6GIQ - chains a and b of the 32 polymer chains in the assembly; structure by electron microscopy, 3.23 A resolution.

Chain a:
Protein: Cytochrome c oxidase subunit 1
From: Saccharomyces cerevisiae (strain ATCC 204508 / S288c)
Notes: EC 7.1.1.9
Reference sequence: P00401 (COX1_YEAST); residue numbers follow UniProt; this construct covers 1-534
Amino-acid sequence (534 residues; numbered 1 to 534; the number before each row is that of its first residue):
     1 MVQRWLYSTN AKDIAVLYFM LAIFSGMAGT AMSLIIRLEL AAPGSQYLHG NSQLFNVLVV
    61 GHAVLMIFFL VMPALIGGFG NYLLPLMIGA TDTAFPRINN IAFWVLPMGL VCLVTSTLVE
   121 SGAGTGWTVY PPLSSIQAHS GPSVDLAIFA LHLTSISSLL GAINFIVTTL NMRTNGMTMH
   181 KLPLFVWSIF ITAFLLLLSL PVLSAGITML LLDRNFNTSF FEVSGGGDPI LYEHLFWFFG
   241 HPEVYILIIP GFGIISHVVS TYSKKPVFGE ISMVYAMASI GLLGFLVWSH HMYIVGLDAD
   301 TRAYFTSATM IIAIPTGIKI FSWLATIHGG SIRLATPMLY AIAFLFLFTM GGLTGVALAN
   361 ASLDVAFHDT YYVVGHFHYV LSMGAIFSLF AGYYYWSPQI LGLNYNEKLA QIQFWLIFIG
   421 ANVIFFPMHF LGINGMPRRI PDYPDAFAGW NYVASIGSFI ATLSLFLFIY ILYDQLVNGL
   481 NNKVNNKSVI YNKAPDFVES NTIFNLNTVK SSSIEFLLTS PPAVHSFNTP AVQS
Unresolved in the structure: 1-12
Metal / ion sites: heme a Fe: His-62, His-378; Cu ion: His-241, His-291
Ligand contacts:
  - heme a (HEA), molecule 1: Phe-19, Ile-23, Gly-26, Met-27, Thr-30, Ser-33, Ile-36, Arg-37, Val-59, His-62, Ala-63, Met-66, Ile-67, Leu-70, Val-71, Trp-127, Tyr-371, Val-374, Phe-377, His-378, Leu-381, Ser-382, Ile-386, Leu-389, Phe-390, Ile-417, Ile-424, Phe-425, Arg-438, Arg-439, Ser-458, Ala-461, Leu-465, Phe-468
  - heme a (HEA), molecule 2: Trp-127, Trp-237, Val-244, Tyr-245, Leu-247, Ile-248, His-290, His-291, Thr-309, Ile-312, Ala-313, Thr-316, Gly-317, Ile-320, Phe-321, Phe-348, Thr-349, Gly-352, Leu-353, Gly-355, Val-356, Leu-358, Ala-359, Asp-364, Phe-367, His-368, Asp-369, Val-373, His-376, Phe-377, Val-380, Leu-381, Arg-438
Curated features (UniProtKB/Swiss-Prot):
  - binding site (Ca(2+)): Glu-39, Ala-42, Gly-44, Pro-441
  - binding site (Fe(II)-heme a): His-62, His-378
  - binding site (Cu cation): His-241, His-290, His-291
  - binding site (O2): Tyr-245
  - binding site (Mg(2+)): His-368, Asp-369
  - binding site (heme a3): His-376
  - cross-link: His-241 to Tyr-245 (1'-histidyl-3'-tyrosine (His-Tyr))

Chain b:
Protein: Cytochrome c oxidase subunit 2
From: Saccharomyces cerevisiae
Reference sequence: A0A0H3WI21 (A0A0H3WI21_YEASX); numbering as in UniProt (aligned over 1-251)
Amino-acid sequence (251 residues; numbered 1 to 251; the number before each row is that of its first residue):
     1 MLDLLRLQLT TFIMNDVPTP YACYFQDSAT PNQEGILELH DNIMFYLLVI LGLVSWMLYT
    61 IVMTYSKNPI AYKYIKHGQT IEVIWTIFPA VILLIIAFPS FILLYLCDEV ISPAMTIKAI
   121 GYQWYWKYEY SDFINDSGET VEFESYVIPD ELLEEGQLRL LDTDTSMVVP VDTHIRFVVT
   181 AADVIHDFAI PSLGIKVDAT PGRLNQVSAL IQREGVFYGA CSELCGTGHA NMPIKIEAVS
   241 LPKFLEWLNE Q
Unresolved in the structure: 1-15, 251
Ligand contacts: dinuclear copper ion (CUA): His-186, Cys-221, Glu-223, Cys-225, Gly-228, His-229, Met-232

Chain a / chain b interface:
Contacting residue pairs (122; chain a residue first):
  Pro-43(a) with Arg-159(b)
  Asn-51(a) with Thr-227(b)
  Ser-52(a) with Gly-226(b); Thr-227(b)
  Asn-56(a) with Leu-224(b); Gly-226(b), hydrogen bond (side chain-backbone)
  Tyr-130(a) with Glu-223(b)
  Pro-132(a) with Ile-185(b), hydrophobic
  Leu-133(a) with Asp-183(b); Val-184(b)
  Ile-230(a) with Thr-200(b); Arg-203(b)
  Ser-263(a) with Ala-71(b)
  Lys-264(a) with Ala-71(b); Tyr-72(b); Tyr-74(b), hydrogen bond
  Pro-266(a) with Tyr-72(b); Lys-73(b); Tyr-74(b); Ile-75(b), hydrophobic
  Val-267(a) with Lys-76(b)
  Phe-268(a) with Lys-76(b); His-77(b); Glu-82(b); Trp-85(b), hydrophobic
  Gly-269(a) with Lys-76(b)
  Glu-270(a) with Lys-76(b), salt bridge
  Ser-272(a) with Glu-82(b), hydrogen bond
  Tyr-293(a) with Leu-104(b)
  Ile-294(a) with Lys-196(b)
  Val-295(a) with Asp-198(b); Arg-203(b); Asn-205(b), hydrogen bond (backbone-side chain)
  Ala-299(a) with Leu-104(b); Asp-108(b)
  Arg-302(a) with Leu-104(b)
  Ala-303(a) with Leu-104(b), hydrophobic
  Thr-306(a) with Ser-100(b)
  Met-310(a) with Leu-93(b)
  Ile-314(a) with Leu-93(b), hydrophobic
  Ile-318(a) with Thr-86(b)
  Ser-322(a) with Glu-82(b)
  Leu-324(a) with Met-57(b), hydrophobic; Leu-58(b), hydrophobic; Ile-61(b)
  Ile-327(a) with Ile-61(b)
  His-328(a) with Ile-61(b); Tyr-65(b); Tyr-74(b)
  Gly-329(a) with Tyr-65(b); Tyr-72(b), hydrogen bond (backbone-backbone)
  Gly-330(a) with Lys-67(b); Ala-71(b)
  Ser-331(a) with Lys-67(b); Asn-68(b), hydrogen bond (side chain-backbone); Pro-69(b), hydrogen bond (side chain-backbone); Ile-70(b), hydrogen bond (side chain-backbone); Ala-71(b)
  Ile-332(a) with Tyr-65(b); Ser-66(b); Lys-67(b)
  Ile-342(a) with Leu-58(b), hydrophobic; Val-62(b), hydrophobic
  Leu-345(a) with Leu-58(b), hydrophobic
  Phe-346(a) with Leu-58(b), hydrophobic
  Thr-349(a) with Val-54(b)
  Met-350(a) with Leu-51(b), hydrophobic
  Leu-353(a) with Leu-47(b); Ile-50(b), hydrophobic; Leu-51(b), hydrophobic
  Val-356(a) with Ile-96(b), hydrophobic
  Ala-357(a) with Ile-43(b), hydrophobic; Met-44(b), hydrophobic; Leu-47(b), hydrophobic
  Asn-360(a) with Ile-43(b)
  Ala-361(a) with Ser-100(b), hydrogen bond (backbone-side chain)
  Ser-362(a) with Ile-36(b); Leu-39(b); Leu-103(b)
  Leu-363(a) with Leu-39(b), hydrophobic; His-40(b); Ile-43(b), hydrophobic
  Asp-364(a) with Lys-196(b)
  Val-365(a) with Ile-36(b), hydrophobic; Lys-196(b)
  Phe-367(a) with His-40(b)
  His-368(a) with Lys-196(b), hydrogen bond (backbone-side chain); Glu-223(b), salt bridge
  Asp-369(a) with Ser-222(b); Glu-223(b)
  Tyr-372(a) with Met-44(b)
  Phe-430(a) with Ala-22(b); Cys-23(b), hydrophobic
  Ile-433(a) with Cys-23(b); Tyr-24(b); Phe-25(b)
  Asn-434(a) with Ala-22(b); Tyr-24(b), hydrogen bond (side chain-backbone); Phe-25(b); Gln-26(b), hydrogen bond (backbone-side chain)
  Gly-435(a) with Pro-191(b)
  Pro-437(a) with Cys-221(b)
  Arg-438(a) with His-229(b), hydrogen bond (backbone-side chain)
  Arg-439(a) with Leu-224(b); His-229(b)
  Ile-440(a) with Ala-230(b), hydrophobic
  Pro-441(a) with Ala-230(b)
  Asp-442(a) with Leu-160(b)
  Tyr-443(a) with Leu-160(b)
  Asp-445(a) with Arg-159(b), salt bridge
  Ala-446(a) with Pro-18(b); Thr-19(b); Pro-20(b)
  Phe-447(a) with Pro-18(b), hydrophobic
  Gly-449(a) with Tyr-21(b)
  Trp-450(a) with Tyr-21(b); Ala-22(b)
  Ile-490(a) with Pro-69(b); Ile-70(b), hydrophobic
  Tyr-491(a) with Asn-68(b); Ile-70(b), hydrophobic
  Thr-502(a) with Ile-75(b)
Other interface residues (no listed pair), chain a (83 interface residues in all): Val-223, Pro-229, Gly-296, Ser-307, Ile-311, Phe-321, Ala-325, Leu-334, Thr-354, Ala-366, Pro-444, Val-489
Other interface residues (no listed pair), chain b (71 interface residues in all): Leu-53, Ser-55, Gly-78, Pro-89, Phe-101, Leu-158, Val-197, Pro-201

In short:
Chain a and chain b form an interface of 83 and 71 residues respectively, with 13 hydrogen bonds and 3 salt
bridges. Polar contacts include Glu-270(a)/Lys-76(b), His-368(a)/Glu-223(b) and Asp-445(a)/Arg-159(b). Chain a
binds heme a. Chain b binds dinuclear copper ion.
Chain a is Cytochrome c oxidase subunit 1 (Saccharomyces cerevisiae (strain ATCC 204508 / S288c)) and chain b
is Cytochrome c oxidase subunit 2 (Saccharomyces cerevisiae); the structure, Saccharomyces cerevisiae
respiratory supercomplex III2IV, was determined by electron microscopy.
